9BFZ - chains B and C; structure by X-ray diffraction, 1.80 A resolution.

[Chain B]
Molecule: GTPase KRas
Source organism: Homo sapiens
Notes: EC 3.6.5.2
UniProt: P01116 (RASK_HUMAN), isoform P01116-2; residue numbers follow UniProt; this construct covers 1-169
Sequence (170 residues; each row starts with the number of its first residue; numbering starts at 0):
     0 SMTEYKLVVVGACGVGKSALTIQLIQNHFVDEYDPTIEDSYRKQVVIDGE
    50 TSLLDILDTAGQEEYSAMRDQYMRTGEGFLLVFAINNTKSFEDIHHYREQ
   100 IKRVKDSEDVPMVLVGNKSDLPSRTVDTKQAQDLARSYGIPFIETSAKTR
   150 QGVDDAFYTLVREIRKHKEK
Differences from the reference sequence: expression tag (0); engineered mutation Cys12 (Gly in P01116); conflict Ser51 (Cys in P01116), Leu80 (Cys in P01116), Ser118 (Cys in P01116)
Covalent attachments: compound A1AOK linked to Cys12
UniProt features mapped onto this chain:
  - motif: Tyr32 to Tyr40 (Effector region)
  - binding site (GTP): Gly10, Ala11, Gly13 to Ala18, Val29 to Thr35, Ala59, Gly60, Asn116, Lys117, Asp119
  - modified residue: Met1 (N-acetylmethionine), Thr2 (N-acetylthreonine), Lys104 (N6-acetyllysine)
  - glycosylation: Thr35 (Microbial infection: O-linked (Glc) threonine)
  - natural variant: Lys5 (K5E: In NS3; K5N: In GASC), Gly10 (G10GG: In AML), Cys12 (G12C: In lung carcinoma; this construct carries the variant), Gly13 (G13D: In GASC, JMML and OES; G13R: In pylocytic astrocytoma), Val14 (V14I: In NS3), Leu19 (L19F: In OES), Gln22 (Q22E: In CFC2; Q22R: In NS3), Pro34 (P34L: In NS3; P34Q: In NS3; P34R: In CFC2), Ile36 (I36M: In NS3), Thr58 (T58I: In NS3), Ala59 (A59T: In GASC), Gly60 (G60R: In CFC2; G60S: In NS3), 8 further natural variant entries in UniProt
  - mutagenesis: Asp38 (D38A: Decreased interaction with MAPKAP1/SIN1), Tyr40 (Y40A: Decreased interaction with MAPKAP1/SIN1), Gln61 (Q61L: Promotes GTP binding)

[Chain C]
Molecule: Peptidyl-prolyl cis-trans isomerase A
Source organism: Homo sapiens
Notes: EC 5.2.1.8
UniProt: P62937 (PPIA_HUMAN); residues 1-165 here = UniProt positions 1-165
Sequence (166 residues; each row starts with the number of its first residue; numbering starts at 0):
     0 SMVNPTVFFDIAVDGEPLGRVSFELFADKVPKTAENFRALSTGEKGFGYK
    50 GSSFHRIIPGFMCQGGDFTRHNGTGGKSIYGEKFEDENFILKHTGPGILS
   100 MANAGPNTNGSQFFICTAKTEWLDGKHVVFGKVKEGMNIVEAMERFGSRN
   150 GKTSKKITIADCGQLE
Unresolved in the structure: 0-1
Differences from the reference sequence: expression tag (0); conflict Ser52 (Cys in P62937)
UniProt features mapped onto this chain:
  - modified residue: Met1 (N-acetylmethionine), Val2 (N-acetylvaline), Lys28 (N6-acetyllysine), Lys44 (N6-acetyllysine), Lys76 (N6-acetyllysine), Ser77 (Phosphoserine), Lys82 (N6-acetyllysine), Thr93 (Phosphothreonine), Lys125 (N6-acetyllysine), Lys131 (N6-acetyllysine), Lys133 (N6-acetyllysine)
  - glycosylation: Asn108 (N-linked (GlcNAc...) asparagine)
  - cross-link (Glycyl lysine isopeptide (Lys-Gly)): Lys28 (interchain with G-Cter in SUMO2), Lys82 (interchain with G-Cter in SUMO2)
  - mutagenesis: Arg55 (R55A: Loss of peptidyl-prolyl cis-trans isomerase activity. No loss of its interaction with BSG/CD147 or its ability to induce leukocyte chemotaxis. No effect on its interaction with MAP3K5/ASK1 ...), Phe60 (F60A: Loss of ability to stimulate MAPK/ERK phosphorylation), Arg69 (R69A: No effect on peptidyl-prolyl cis-trans isomerase activity. Reduced interaction with BSG/CD147 and ability to induce leukocyte chemotaxis), His70 (H70A: No effect on peptidyl-prolyl cis-trans isomerase activity. Reduced interaction with BSG/CD147 and ability to induce leukocyte chemotaxis), Thr107 (T107A: No effect on peptidyl-prolyl cis-trans isomerase activity. Reduced interaction with BSG/CD147 and ability to induce leukocyte chemotaxis), Phe113 (F113A: Reduced ability to stimulate MAPK/ERK phosphorylation), Trp121 (W121A: 200-fold decrease of sensitivity to CsA. Reduced ability to stimulate MAPK/ERK phosphorylation; W121E: Loss of peptidyl-prolyl cis-trans isomerase activity ...), Lys125 (K125Q: Acetylation-mimetic mutant; no effect on its interaction with TARDBP; K125R: Loss of acetylation and interaction with TARDBP), His126 (H126A: Loss of peptidyl-prolyl cis-trans isomerase activity and interaction with HCV NS5A. Loss of ability to stimulate MAPK/ERK phosphorylation)

[Interface between chain B and chain C]
Residue-residue contacts (13; chain B residue first):
  Glu31(B) - Asn71(C)  hydrogen bond
  Tyr32(B) - Thr73(C)
  Asp33(B) - Lys151(C)  salt bridge
  Pro34(B) - Arg55(C)
  Pro34(B) - Thr73(C)
  Ile36(B) - Arg55(C)
  Ile36(B) - Ile57(C)  hydrophobic
  Ile36(B) - Arg148(C)
  Ile36(B) - Asn149(C)
  Glu37(B) - Arg148(C)  salt bridge
  Glu37(B) - Asn149(C)
  Asp38(B) - Asn149(C)  hydrogen bond
  Tyr64(B) - Trp121(C)  hydrogen bond
Also at the interface, not in a pair above, chain C (9 interface residues in all): Leu122

[Overview]
Chain B and chain C form an interface of 8 and 9 residues respectively; the contacts include 3 hydrogen bonds
and 2 salt bridges. Polar pairs include Asp33(B)-Lys151(C), Glu37(B)-Arg148(C) and Glu31(B)-Asn71(C).
Here chain B is GTPase KRas and chain C is Peptidyl-prolyl cis-trans isomerase A, both from Homo sapiens.
Entry 9BFZ (Tri-complex of Compound-5, KRAS G12C, and CypA) was determined by X-ray diffraction together with
9BFV, 9BFW, 9BFX and 9BFY from the same study.
